PDB entry 8ROY | electron microscopy, 3.10 A resolution | chains B and D of the 3 polymer chains in the assembly

# Chain B
Molecule: DNA damage-binding protein 1
Source organism: Homo sapiens
UniProtKB: Q16531 (DDB1_HUMAN); residue numbers follow UniProt; this construct covers 1-393, 706-1140
Chain sequence (836 residues; row label = number of the first residue in the row; note: 304 numbers in that range are skipped by the numbering (no residue carries them; nothing is unmodelled there)):
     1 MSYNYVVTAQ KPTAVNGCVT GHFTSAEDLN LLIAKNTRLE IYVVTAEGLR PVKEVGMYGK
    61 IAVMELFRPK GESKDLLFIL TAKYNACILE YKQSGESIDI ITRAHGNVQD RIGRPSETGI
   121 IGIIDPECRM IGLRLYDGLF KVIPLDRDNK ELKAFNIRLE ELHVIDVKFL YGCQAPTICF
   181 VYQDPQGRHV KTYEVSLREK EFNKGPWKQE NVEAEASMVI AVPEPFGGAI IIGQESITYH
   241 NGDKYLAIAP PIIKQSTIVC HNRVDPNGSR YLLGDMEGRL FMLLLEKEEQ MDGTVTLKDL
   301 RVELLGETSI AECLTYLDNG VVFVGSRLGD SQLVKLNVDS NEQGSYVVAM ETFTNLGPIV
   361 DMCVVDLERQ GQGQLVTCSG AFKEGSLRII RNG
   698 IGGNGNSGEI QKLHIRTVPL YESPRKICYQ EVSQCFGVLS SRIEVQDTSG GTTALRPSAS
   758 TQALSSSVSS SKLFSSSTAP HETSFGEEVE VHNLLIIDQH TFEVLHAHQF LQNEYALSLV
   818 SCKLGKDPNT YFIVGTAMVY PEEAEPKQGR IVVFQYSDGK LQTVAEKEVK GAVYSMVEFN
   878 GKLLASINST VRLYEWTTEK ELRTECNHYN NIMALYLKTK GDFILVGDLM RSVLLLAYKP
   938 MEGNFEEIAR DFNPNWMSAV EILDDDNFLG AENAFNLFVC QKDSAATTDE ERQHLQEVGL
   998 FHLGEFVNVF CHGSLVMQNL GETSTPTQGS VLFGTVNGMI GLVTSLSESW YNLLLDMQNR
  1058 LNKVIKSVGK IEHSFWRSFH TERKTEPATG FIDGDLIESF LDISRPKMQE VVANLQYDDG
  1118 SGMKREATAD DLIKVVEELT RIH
Unresolved in the structure: 1, 698-708, 743-749, 771-784, 1016-1022, 1113-1122
Disulfides: Cys-18/Cys-313
Construct notes: linker (700-705)
Curated features (UniProtKB/Swiss-Prot):
  - modified residue: Ser-2 (N-acetylserine), Lys-1067 (N6-acetyllysine), Thr-1125 (Phosphothreonine)
  - natural variant: Asp-184 to Gln-186 (deletion: In WHIKERS), Arg-188 (R188Q: In WHIKERS; R188W: In WHIKERS), Glu-213 (E213K: In WHIKERS)
  - mutagenesis: Tyr-316 to Asn-319 (Impairs interaction with DDA1), Glu-840 to Glu-842 (Impairs interaction with AMBRA1, DTL, DET1, DCAF1, DCAF5, DCAF11 and DCAF8), Met-910 to Tyr-913 (Impairs interaction with AMBRA1, DTL and DCAF5), Trp-953 (W953A: Impairs interaction with AMBRA1, ERCC8, DCAF5 and DCAF11)
  - cross-link: Lys-1121 (Glycyl lysine isopeptide (Lys-Gly) (interchain with G-Cter in SUMO2))

# Chain D
Molecule: DET1- and DDB1-associated protein 1
Source organism: Homo sapiens
UniProtKB: Q9BW61 (DDA1_HUMAN); residue numbers follow UniProt; this construct covers 1-102
Chain sequence (102 residues; numbered 1 to 102; the number before each row is that of its first residue):
     1 MADFLKGLPV YNKSNFSRFH ADSVCKASNR RPSVYLPTRE YPSEQIIVTE KTNILLRYLH
    61 QQWDKKNAAK KRDQEQVELE GESSAPPRKV ARTDSPDMHE DT
Unresolved in the structure: 1-3, 22-29, 69-102
Curated features (UniProtKB/Swiss-Prot):
  - modified residue: Ala-2 (N-acetylalanine), Ser-33 (Phosphoserine), Ser-95 (Phosphoserine)

# Interface between chain B and chain D
Residue-residue contacts (89):
  Lys-11(B) / Arg-31(D)
  Lys-11(B) / Val-34(D)
  Pro-12(B) / Arg-31(D)  hydrogen bond (backbone-side chain)
  Thr-13(B) / Arg-31(D)
  Leu-29(B) / Tyr-11(D)  hydrophobic
  Arg-38(B) / Arg-31(D)
  Val-44(B) / Asn-15(D)
  Val-44(B) / Phe-16(D)  hydrophobic
  Thr-45(B) / Asn-15(D)
  Thr-45(B) / Phe-16(D)  hydrogen bond (backbone-backbone)
  Ala-46(B) / Ser-14(D)
  Ala-46(B) / Phe-16(D)  hydrogen bond (backbone-backbone)
  Ala-46(B) / Ser-17(D)  hydrogen bond (backbone-backbone)
  Ala-46(B) / Arg-18(D)  hydrogen bond (backbone-backbone)
  Ala-46(B) / Phe-19(D)
  Glu-47(B) / Arg-18(D)
  Glu-47(B) / Phe-19(D)
  Gly-48(B) / Phe-16(D)
  Leu-49(B) / Phe-16(D)
  Pro-51(B) / Arg-30(D)
  Pro-51(B) / Pro-32(D)  hydrophobic
  Lys-53(B) / Pro-32(D)
  Lys-53(B) / Ser-33(D)  hydrogen bond
  Lys-53(B) / Val-34(D)  hydrogen bond (side chain-backbone)
  Lys-53(B) / Tyr-35(D)
  Glu-54(B) / Pro-32(D)
  Glu-54(B) / Ser-33(D)  hydrogen bond (backbone-backbone)
  Glu-54(B) / Val-34(D)
  Glu-54(B) / Tyr-35(D)  hydrogen bond (backbone-backbone)
  Val-55(B) / Tyr-35(D)  hydrophobic
  Ala-86(B) / Ile-47(D)
  Cys-87(B) / Ile-47(D)  hydrophobic
  Ile-98(B) / Tyr-35(D)
  Asp-99(B) / Tyr-35(D)
  Asp-99(B) / Tyr-41(D)
  Ile-100(B) / Tyr-35(D)  hydrogen bond (backbone-side chain)
  Thr-102(B) / Ser-43(D)
  Thr-102(B) / Glu-44(D)
  Arg-103(B) / Glu-44(D)  hydrogen bond (backbone-backbone)
  Arg-103(B) / Gln-45(D)  hydrogen bond (backbone-backbone)
  Ala-104(B) / Gln-45(D)
  Ala-104(B) / Ile-47(D)
  His-105(B) / Ser-43(D)  hydrogen bond
  His-105(B) / Gln-45(D)
  His-105(B) / Ile-46(D)
  His-105(B) / Ile-47(D)  hydrogen bond (backbone-backbone)
  Gly-106(B) / Ile-47(D)
  Lys-150(B) / Gln-45(D)
  Lys-150(B) / Ile-46(D)  hydrogen bond (backbone-backbone)
  Glu-151(B) / Ile-46(D)
  Glu-151(B) / Val-48(D)
  Leu-152(B) / Ile-46(D)  hydrogen bond (backbone-backbone)
  Leu-152(B) / Ile-47(D)
  Leu-152(B) / Val-48(D)  hydrogen bond (backbone-backbone)
  Lys-153(B) / Val-48(D)
  Ala-154(B) / Val-48(D)  hydrogen bond (backbone-backbone)
  Ala-154(B) / Thr-49(D)
  Ala-154(B) / Glu-50(D)  hydrogen bond (backbone-backbone)
  Asn-156(B) / Ile-54(D)
  Asn-156(B) / Arg-57(D)  hydrogen bond (backbone-side chain)
  Glu-199(B) / Gln-61(D)
  Lys-200(B) / Arg-57(D)
  Val-264(B) / Leu-8(D)  hydrophobic
  Val-264(B) / Pro-9(D)
  Arg-270(B) / Leu-5(D)  hydrogen bond (side chain-backbone)
  Arg-270(B) / Lys-6(D)
  Arg-270(B) / Gly-7(D)
  Arg-270(B) / Leu-8(D)
  Glu-303(B) / Phe-4(D)
  Leu-305(B) / Lys-6(D)
  Tyr-316(B) / Leu-8(D)
  Tyr-316(B) / Pro-9(D)  hydrogen bond (side chain-backbone)
  Leu-317(B) / Phe-16(D)  hydrophobic
  Asp-318(B) / Tyr-11(D)
  Asp-318(B) / Phe-16(D)
  Asn-319(B) / Pro-9(D)
  Asn-319(B) / Asn-12(D)  hydrogen bond (side chain-backbone)
  Asn-319(B) / Lys-13(D)
  Asn-319(B) / Asn-15(D)  hydrogen bond (side chain-backbone)
  Asn-319(B) / Phe-16(D)
  Gly-320(B) / Leu-8(D)
  Val-321(B) / Phe-16(D)  hydrophobic
  Asn-337(B) / Lys-6(D)
  Tyr-346(B) / Lys-6(D)
  Met-350(B) / Phe-19(D)  hydrophobic
  Lys-1063(B) / Pro-37(D)  hydrogen bond (backbone-backbone)
  Lys-1063(B) / Arg-39(D)
  Lys-1063(B) / Glu-40(D)
  Val-1065(B) / Tyr-35(D)  hydrophobic
Interface residues without a listed pair, chain B (70 interface residues in all): Lys-35, Glu-40, Ile-41, Tyr-42, Val-52, Asn-107, Val-108, Leu-139, Ile-143, Arg-147, Phe-155, Arg-158, Asp-265, Pro-266, Met-282, Arg-301, Leu-336, Val-338, Glu-351, Val-1061, Ile-1062, Ser-1101
Interface residues without a listed pair, chain D (38 interface residues in all): Val-10, Thr-38

# Summary
70 residues of chain B and 38 residues of chain D are in contact, with 25 hydrogen bonds. Among the polar
pairs are Pro-12(B)/Arg-31(D), Lys-53(B)/Ser-33(D) and Lys-53(B)/Val-34(D). Curated annotation (UniProt) lists
12 mutagenesis sites on chain B.
Here chain B is DNA damage-binding protein 1 and chain D is DET1- and DDB1-associated protein 1, both from
Homo sapiens. Entry 8ROY (Structure of the human DDB1-DDA1-DCAF15 E3 ubiquitin ligase bound to compound furan
24) was determined by electron microscopy (same publication as 8ROX).
